Entry 8WIL (X-ray diffraction, 2.10 A resolution); this record covers chain A.

# Chain A
Protein: Jingmen tick virus NSP1
From: Jingmen tick virus
Chain sequence (872 residues; row label = number of the first residue in the row):
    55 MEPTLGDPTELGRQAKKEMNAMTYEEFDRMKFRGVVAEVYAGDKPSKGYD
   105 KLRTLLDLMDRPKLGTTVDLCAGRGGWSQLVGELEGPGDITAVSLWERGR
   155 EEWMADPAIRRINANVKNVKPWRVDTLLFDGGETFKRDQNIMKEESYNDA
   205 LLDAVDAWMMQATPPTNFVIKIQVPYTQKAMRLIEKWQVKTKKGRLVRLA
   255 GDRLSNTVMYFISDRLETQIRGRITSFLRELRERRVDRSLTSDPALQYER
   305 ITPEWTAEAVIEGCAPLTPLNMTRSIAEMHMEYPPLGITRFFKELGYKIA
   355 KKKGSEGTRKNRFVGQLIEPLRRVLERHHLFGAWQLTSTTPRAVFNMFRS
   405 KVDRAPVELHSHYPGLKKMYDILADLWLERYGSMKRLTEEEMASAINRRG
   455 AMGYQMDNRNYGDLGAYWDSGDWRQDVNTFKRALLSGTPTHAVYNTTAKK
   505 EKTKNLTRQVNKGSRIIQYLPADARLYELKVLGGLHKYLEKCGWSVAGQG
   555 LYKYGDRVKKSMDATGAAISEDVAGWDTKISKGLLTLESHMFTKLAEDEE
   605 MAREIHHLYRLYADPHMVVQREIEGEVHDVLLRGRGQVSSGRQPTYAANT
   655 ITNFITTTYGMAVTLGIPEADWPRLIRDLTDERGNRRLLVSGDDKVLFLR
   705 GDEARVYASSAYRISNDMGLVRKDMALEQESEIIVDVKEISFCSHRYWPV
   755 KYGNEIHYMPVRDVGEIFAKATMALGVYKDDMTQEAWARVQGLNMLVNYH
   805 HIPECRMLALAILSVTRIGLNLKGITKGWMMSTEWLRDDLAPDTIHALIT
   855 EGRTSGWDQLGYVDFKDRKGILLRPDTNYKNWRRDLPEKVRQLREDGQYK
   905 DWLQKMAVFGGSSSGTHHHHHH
Disordered / not traced: 55-302, 358-362, 388-390, 504-518, 779-784, 830-835, 912-926
Ion coordination: Mg2+: Ser574, Asp698, Lys699

# In short
Ser574, Asp698 and Lys699 coordinate Mg2+.
Chain A is Jingmen tick virus NSP1 (Jingmen tick virus); the structure, Crystal structure of Jingmen tick
virus RNA-dependent RNA polymerase (D55 construct), was determined by X-ray diffraction together with 8WIM
from the same study.
